Entry 7Q73 (X-ray diffraction, 1.90 A resolution); this record covers chain A.

Chain A:
Protein: Poly(A) polymerase pla1
Organism: Schizosaccharomyces pombe (strain 972 / ATCC 24843)
Notes: EC 2.7.7.19
Reference sequence: Q10295 (PAP_SCHPO); residues 10-575 here correspond to UniProt positions 1-566 (UniProt number = residue number - 9)
Chain sequence (575 residues; row label = number of the first residue in the row):
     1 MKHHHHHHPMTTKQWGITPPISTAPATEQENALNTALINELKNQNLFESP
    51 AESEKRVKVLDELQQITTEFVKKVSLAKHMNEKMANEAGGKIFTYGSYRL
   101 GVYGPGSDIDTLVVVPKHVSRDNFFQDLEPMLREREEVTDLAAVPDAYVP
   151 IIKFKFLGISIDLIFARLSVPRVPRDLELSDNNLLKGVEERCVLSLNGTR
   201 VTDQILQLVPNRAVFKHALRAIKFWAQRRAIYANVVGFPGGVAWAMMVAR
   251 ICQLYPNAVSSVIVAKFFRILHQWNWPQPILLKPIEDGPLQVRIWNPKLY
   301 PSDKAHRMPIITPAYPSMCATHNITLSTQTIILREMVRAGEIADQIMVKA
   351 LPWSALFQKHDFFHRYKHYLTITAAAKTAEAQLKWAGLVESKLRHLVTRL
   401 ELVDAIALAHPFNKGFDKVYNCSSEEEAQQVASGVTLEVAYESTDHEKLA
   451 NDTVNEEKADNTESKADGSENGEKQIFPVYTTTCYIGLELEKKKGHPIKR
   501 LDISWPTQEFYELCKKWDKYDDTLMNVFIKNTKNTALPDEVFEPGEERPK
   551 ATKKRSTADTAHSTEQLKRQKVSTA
Not modelled in the structure: 1-13, 457-474, 494-499, 551-575
Sequence notes: initiating methionine (1); expression tag (2-9)
Curated features (UniProtKB/Swiss-Prot):
  - binding site (ATP): Tyr95 to Ser97, Asp108 to Asp110, Asp162, Lys223, Tyr232, Gly241, Val242
  - binding site (Mg(2+)): Asp108, Asp110, Asp162
  - site (Interaction with RNA): Lys153, His322, Asn323, Arg394, Glu509
Reported in the primary citation:
  - catalytic residues: Asp162
  - mutagenesis - D162A: abolished catalytic activity

Overview:
From UniProt: 11 ATP-binding residues and 3 Mg2+-binding residues. From the paper: the catalytic residue
Asp162; D162A abolishes catalytic activity.
Chain A is Poly(A) polymerase pla1 (Schizosaccharomyces pombe (strain 972 / ATCC 24843)); the structure,
Structure of Pla1 apo, was determined by X-ray diffraction (same publication as 7Q72 and 7Q74).
